Entry 1F2I (X-ray diffraction, 2.35 A resolution); this record covers chains B and H of the 4 polymer chains in the assembly.

# Chain B
Molecule: 14-nt DNA strand
Sequence (14 nucleotides; each row starts with the number of its first residue):
  2001 ATGGGCGCGC CCAT

# Chain H
Protein: Fusion of N-terminal 17-mer peptide extension to ZIF12
From: Mus musculus
Notes: fragment: zif12 contains zinc fingers 1 and 2 of zif268
Reference sequence: P08046 (EGR1_MOUSE); residues 2103-2158 here correspond to UniProt positions 334-389 (UniProt number = residue number - 1769)
Amino-acid sequence (73 residues; row label = number of the first residue in the row):
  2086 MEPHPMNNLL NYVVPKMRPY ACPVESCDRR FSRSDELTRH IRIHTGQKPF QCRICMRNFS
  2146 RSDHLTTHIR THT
Not modelled in the structure: 2086-2092
Metal / ion sites: Zn2+ site 1: Cys-2107, Cys-2112, His-2125, His-2129; Zn2+ site 2: Cys-2137, Cys-2140, His-2153, His-2157
Swiss-Prot annotation at these positions:
  - zinc finger: Tyr-2105 to His-2129 (C2H2-type 1), Phe-2135 to His-2157 (C2H2-type 2)
  - site (Interaction with DNA): Arg-2103, Arg-2114, Arg-2118, Arg-2124, Arg-2142, Arg-2146

# Chain B / chain H interface
Residue-residue contacts - 25 pairs, chain B then chain H:
  DA2001(B) with Arg-2142(H), sugar contact
  DT2002(B) with Arg-2142(H), salt bridge to the phosphate; His-2149(H), stacking on the base
  DG2003(B) with Ile-2128(H), phosphate contact; Ser-2145(H), hydrogen bond to the phosphate; Arg-2146(H), hydrogen bond to the base; His-2149(H), hydrogen bond to the base
  DG2004(B) with Arg-2114(H), salt bridge to the phosphate; Phe-2116(H), phosphate contact; Arg-2124(H), hydrogen bond to the base; His-2125(H), salt bridge to the phosphate; Ile-2128(H), phosphate contact; Arg-2146(H), hydrogen bond to the base
  DG2005(B) with Arg-2103(H), salt bridge to the phosphate; Phe-2116(H), phosphate contact; Glu-2121(H), sugar contact; Arg-2124(H), hydrogen bond to the base; Arg-2146(H), base contact
  DC2006(B) with Lys-2101(H), salt bridge to the phosphate; Ser-2117(H), phosphate contact; Arg-2118(H), base contact; Asp-2120(H), base contact; Glu-2121(H), base contact; Arg-2124(H), base contact
  DG2007(B) with Arg-2118(H), hydrogen bond to the base
Also at the interface, not in a pair above, chain H (17 interface residues in all): Arg-2115, Lys-2133

# In short
The interface between chain B and chain H involves 7 residues on one side and 17 on the other; the contacts
include 7 hydrogen bonds, 5 salt bridges and 1 aromatic stacking contact. Polar pairs include
DG2003(B)/Arg-2146(H), DG2003(B)/His-2149(H) and DG2004(B)/Arg-2124(H).
Chain B is a 14-nt DNA strand and chain H is Fusion of N-terminal 17-mer peptide extension to ZIF12 (Mus
musculus); the structure, Cocrystal structure of selected zinc finger dimer bound to DNA, was determined by
X-ray diffraction.
